Entry 3M61 (X-ray diffraction, 1.68 A resolution); this record covers chains U and P.

== Chain U ==
Molecule: Urokinase-type plasminogen activator
Source organism: Homo sapiens
Notes: EC 3.4.21.73; fragment: C-terminal domain
UniProtKB: P00749 (UROK_HUMAN); the construct lacks a stretch of the UniProt sequence and is renumbered around it, so the offset changes along the chain: 16-37 = UniProt 179-200; 38-60 = UniProt 205-227; 63-97 = UniProt 234-268; 98-110 = UniProt 271-283; 5 more segments
Chain sequence (253 residues; numbered 16 to 250 plus 19 insertion-coded residues; 1 number in that range is skipped by the numbering (no residue carries it; nothing is unmodelled there); the number before each row is that of its first residue; a row labelled like 37A-37D holds insertion residues (37A, then the next letters in order)):
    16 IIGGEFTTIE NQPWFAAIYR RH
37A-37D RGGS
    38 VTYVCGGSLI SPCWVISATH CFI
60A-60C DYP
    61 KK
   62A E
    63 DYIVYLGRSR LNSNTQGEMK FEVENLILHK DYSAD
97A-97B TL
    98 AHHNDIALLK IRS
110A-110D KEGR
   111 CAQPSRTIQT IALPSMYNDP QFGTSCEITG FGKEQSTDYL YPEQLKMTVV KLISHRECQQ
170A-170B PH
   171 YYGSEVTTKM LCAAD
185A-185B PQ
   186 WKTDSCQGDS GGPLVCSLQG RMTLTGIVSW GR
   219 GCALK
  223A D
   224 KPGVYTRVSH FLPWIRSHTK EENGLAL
Not modelled in the structure: 245-250
Cystine bridges: Cys42-Cys58, Cys50-Cys111, Cys136-Cys201, Cys168-Cys182, Cys191-Cys220
Differences from the reference sequence: engineered mutation Ala122 (Cys299 in P00749), Gln145 (Asn322 in P00749)
Curated features (UniProtKB/Swiss-Prot):
  - active site (Charge relay system): His57, Asp102, Ser195
  - modified residue: Ser146 (Phosphoserine)

== Chain P ==
Molecule: upain-1 W3A
Chain sequence (12 residues; each row starts with the number of its first residue):
     1 CSARGLENHR MC
Cystine bridges: Cys1-Cys12

== Interface between chain U and chain P ==
Residue-residue contacts (40):
  Arg35(U) with Asn8(P), hydrogen bond
  Val41(U) with Glu7(P); Asn8(P)
  Cys42(U) with Glu7(P)
  His57(U) with Gly5(P); Leu6(P); Glu7(P), salt bridge; His9(P), hydrogen bond (backbone-side chain)
  Cys58(U) with Asn8(P), hydrogen bond (backbone-side chain)
  Ile60(U) with His9(P)
  Asp60A(U) with Asn8(P); His9(P), salt bridge; Arg10(P), hydrogen bond (side chain-backbone)
  Tyr60B(U) with Asn8(P); Arg10(P)
  Tyr64(U) with Asn8(P), hydrogen bond
  Leu97B(U) with Arg4(P); Gly5(P)
  His99(U) with Gly5(P), hydrogen bond (side chain-backbone)
  Lys143(U) with Ser2(P)
  Ser146(U) with Ser2(P), hydrogen bond (backbone-side chain)
  Asp189(U) with Arg4(P), salt bridge
  Ser190(U) with Arg4(P), hydrogen bond
  Cys191(U) with Arg4(P)
  Gln192(U) with Cys1(P), hydrogen bond (side chain-backbone); Ser2(P); Ala3(P); Arg4(P); Glu7(P)
  Gly193(U) with Glu7(P), hydrogen bond (backbone-side chain)
  Ser195(U) with Arg4(P); Gly5(P); Glu7(P), hydrogen bond
  Ser214(U) with Arg4(P); Gly5(P)
  Trp215(U) with Arg4(P)
  Gly216(U) with Arg4(P)
  Gly219(U) with Arg4(P), hydrogen bond (backbone-side chain)
  Cys220(U) with Arg4(P)
  Gly226(U) with Arg4(P)
Interface residues without a listed pair, chain U (31 interface residues in all): Phe59, Asp194, Val213, Pro225, Val227, Tyr228

== Summary ==
Chain U and chain P form an interface of 31 and 10 residues respectively, with 12 hydrogen bonds and 3 salt
bridges. Polar pairs include His57(U)-Glu7(P), Asp60A(U)-His9(P) and Asp189(U)-Arg4(P). Curated annotation
(UniProt) lists 3 active-site residues on chain U.
Here chain U is Urokinase-type plasminogen activator (Homo sapiens) and chain P is upain-1 W3A. Entry 3M61
(Crystal structure of complex of urokinase and a upain-1 variant(W3A) in pH4.6 condition) was determined by
X-ray diffraction.
